4JJK - chains A and B; structure by X-ray diffraction, 3.00 A resolution.

# Chain A (and B)
Name: Formate--tetrahydrofolate ligase
From: Moorella thermoacetica
Notes: EC 6.3.4.3; chain B of this document is another copy of the same molecule, construct and numbering; everything in this record applies to it too
UniProtKB: Q2RM91 (FTHS_MOOTA); residues 1-559 here = UniProt positions 1-559
Chain sequence (559 residues; each row starts with the number of its first residue):
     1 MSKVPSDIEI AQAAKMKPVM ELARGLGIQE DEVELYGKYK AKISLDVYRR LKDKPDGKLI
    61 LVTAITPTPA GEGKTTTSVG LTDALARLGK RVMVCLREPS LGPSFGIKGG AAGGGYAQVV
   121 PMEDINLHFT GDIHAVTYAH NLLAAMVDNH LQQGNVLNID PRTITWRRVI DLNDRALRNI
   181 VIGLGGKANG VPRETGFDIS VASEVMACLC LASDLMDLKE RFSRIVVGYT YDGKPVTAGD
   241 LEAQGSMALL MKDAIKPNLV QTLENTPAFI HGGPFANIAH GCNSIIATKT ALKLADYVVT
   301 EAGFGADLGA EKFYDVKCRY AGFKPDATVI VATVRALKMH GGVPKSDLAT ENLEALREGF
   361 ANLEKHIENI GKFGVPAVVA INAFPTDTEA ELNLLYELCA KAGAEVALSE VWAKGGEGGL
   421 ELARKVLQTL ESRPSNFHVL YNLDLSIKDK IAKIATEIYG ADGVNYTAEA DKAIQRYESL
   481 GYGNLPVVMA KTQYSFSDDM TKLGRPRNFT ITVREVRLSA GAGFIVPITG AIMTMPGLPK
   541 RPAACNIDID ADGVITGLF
Not modelled in the structure: 1-2 (chain B: 1-4)
Curated features (UniProtKB/Swiss-Prot):
  - binding site (ATP): Thr68 to Thr75
Small-molecule neighbours:
  - folic acid (FOL): Asn382, Ala383, Phe384, Pro385, Asp387, Glu389, Leu392, Asn393, Tyr396, Leu408, Glu410, Trp412
  - TOE (2-[2-(2-methoxy-ethoxy)-ethoxy]-ethoxyl), molecule 1: Arg162, Thr163, Ile164, Asn179, Gly185, Gly186, Glu194
  - TOE, molecule 2: Arg224, Leu480, Gly481, Tyr482
What the authors report for this chain:
  - binding site for folic acid: Phe384, Pro385, Tyr396, Leu408, Trp412
  - binding site for sulfate ion: Lys74, Arg97, Phe304
  - catalytic residues: Arg97, Ala276 (proposed by the authors, not directly observed)

# Interface between chain A and chain B
Contacting residue pairs (133; chain A residue first):
  Glu30(A) - Lys38(B)  salt bridge
  Leu35(A) - Leu35(B)
  Leu35(A) - Tyr36(B)
  Leu35(A) - Gly37(B)  hydrogen bond (backbone-backbone)
  Tyr36(A) - Leu35(B)
  Gly37(A) - Glu34(B)
  Gly37(A) - Leu35(B)  hydrogen bond (backbone-backbone)
  Leu101(A) - Tyr138(B)  hydrophobic
  Leu101(A) - Leu250(B)  hydrophobic
  Phe105(A) - Leu142(B)  hydrophobic
  Phe105(A) - Ser246(B)
  Phe105(A) - Leu250(B)  hydrophobic
  Leu127(A) - Leu249(B)  hydrophobic
  His128(A) - Ala135(B)
  His128(A) - Leu250(B)  hydrogen bond (side chain-backbone)
  His134(A) - His134(B)
  His134(A) - Tyr138(B)
  Ala135(A) - His128(B)
  Thr137(A) - Tyr138(B)  hydrogen bond
  Tyr138(A) - His134(B)
  Tyr138(A) - Thr137(B)  hydrogen bond
  Tyr138(A) - Ile170(B)
  Tyr138(A) - Asp171(B)  hydrogen bond (side chain-backbone)
  Tyr138(A) - Leu172(B)  hydrophobic
  Asn141(A) - Ile170(B)
  Asn141(A) - Leu172(B)
  Leu142(A) - Leu172(B)
  Ala145(A) - Asp174(B)
  Ala145(A) - Leu538(B)
  Met146(A) - Ala544(B)  hydrophobic
  Asp148(A) - Ala176(B)
  Asn149(A) - Arg175(B)  hydrogen bond
  Asn149(A) - Leu538(B)
  Asn149(A) - Pro539(B)  hydrogen bond (side chain-backbone)
  Gln152(A) - Arg175(B)
  Gln153(A) - Arg175(B)
  Gln153(A) - Leu538(B)
  Gln153(A) - Pro539(B)
  Gln153(A) - Lys540(B)
  Arg168(A) - Asp174(B)  salt bridge
  Arg168(A) - Leu177(B)
  Ile170(A) - Asn141(B)
  Asp171(A) - Tyr138(B)  hydrogen bond (backbone-side chain)
  Leu172(A) - Asn141(B)
  Leu172(A) - Leu142(B)
  Asp174(A) - Ala145(B)
  Asp174(A) - Arg168(B)  salt bridge
  Arg175(A) - Asn149(B)  hydrogen bond
  Arg175(A) - Gln152(B)
  Arg175(A) - Gln153(B)
  Arg175(A) - Ala188(B)
  Arg175(A) - Asn189(B)
  Arg175(A) - Gly190(B)
  Ala176(A) - Asp148(B)
  Ala176(A) - Ile182(B)
  Ala176(A) - Gly183(B)  hydrogen bond (backbone-backbone)
  Ala176(A) - Asn189(B)
  Leu177(A) - Arg168(B)
  Leu177(A) - Ile182(B)  hydrophobic
  Arg178(A) - Ala188(B)
  Arg178(A) - Asn189(B)  hydrogen bond
  Asn179(A) - Gly183(B)
  Asn179(A) - Leu184(B)  hydrogen bond (backbone-backbone)
  Asn179(A) - Gly185(B)
  Asn179(A) - Asn189(B)  hydrogen bond
  Ile180(A) - Val181(B)
  Ile180(A) - Ile182(B)  hydrophobic
  Val181(A) - Ile180(B)
  Val181(A) - Val181(B)  hydrogen bond (backbone-backbone)
  Val181(A) - Leu184(B)  hydrophobic
  Ile182(A) - Ala176(B)
  Ile182(A) - Leu177(B)  hydrophobic
  Ile182(A) - Ile180(B)  hydrophobic
  Gly183(A) - Ala176(B)  hydrogen bond (backbone-backbone)
  Gly183(A) - Asn179(B)
  Leu184(A) - Asn179(B)  hydrogen bond (backbone-backbone)
  Leu184(A) - Val181(B)  hydrophobic
  Gly185(A) - Asn179(B)
  Ala188(A) - Arg175(B)
  Ala188(A) - Arg178(B)  hydrogen bond (backbone-side chain)
  Asn189(A) - Arg175(B)
  Asn189(A) - Ala176(B)
  Asn189(A) - Arg178(B)  hydrogen bond
  Asn189(A) - Asn179(B)  hydrogen bond
  Gly190(A) - Arg175(B)
  Phe197(A) - Phe197(B)  hydrophobic
  Ser200(A) - Tyr138(B)
  Leu215(A) - Ile549(B)  hydrophobic
  Met216(A) - Ile549(B)
  Met216(A) - Asp550(B)
  Met216(A) - Ala551(B)  hydrogen bond (side chain-backbone)
  Lys219(A) - Asp548(B)  salt bridge
  Lys219(A) - Ile549(B)  hydrogen bond (side chain-backbone)
  Leu241(A) - Cys545(B)
  Glu242(A) - Ala544(B)
  Glu242(A) - Cys545(B)
  Gly245(A) - Ile547(B)
  Gly245(A) - Asp548(B)
  Ser246(A) - Phe105(B)
  Ser246(A) - Ala544(B)  hydrogen bond (side chain-backbone)
  Ser246(A) - Ile547(B)
  Ala248(A) - Ile549(B)  hydrophobic
  Leu249(A) - Ile547(B)  hydrophobic
  Leu249(A) - Ile549(B)
  Leu249(A) - Ile555(B)  hydrophobic
  Leu249(A) - Leu558(B)  hydrophobic
  Leu250(A) - Leu101(B)  hydrophobic
  Leu250(A) - Phe105(B)  hydrophobic
  Leu250(A) - His128(B)  hydrogen bond (backbone-side chain)
  Lys252(A) - Glu123(B)  salt bridge
  Lys252(A) - Asp124(B)  salt bridge
  Leu538(A) - Asn149(B)
  Leu538(A) - Gln153(B)
  Pro539(A) - Asn149(B)  hydrogen bond (backbone-side chain)
  Pro539(A) - Gln153(B)
  Lys540(A) - Gln153(B)
  Ala544(A) - Met146(B)  hydrophobic
  Ala544(A) - Glu242(B)
  Ala544(A) - Ser246(B)  hydrogen bond (backbone-side chain)
  Cys545(A) - Glu242(B)
  Ile547(A) - Gly245(B)
  Ile547(A) - Ser246(B)
  Ile547(A) - Leu249(B)  hydrophobic
  Asp548(A) - Lys219(B)  salt bridge
  Asp548(A) - Gly245(B)
  Ile549(A) - Leu215(B)  hydrophobic
  Ile549(A) - Met216(B)
  Ile549(A) - Lys219(B)  hydrogen bond (backbone-side chain)
  Ile549(A) - Ala248(B)  hydrophobic
  Asp550(A) - Met216(B)
  Ala551(A) - Met216(B)  hydrogen bond (backbone-side chain)
  Ile555(A) - Leu249(B)  hydrophobic
  Leu558(A) - Leu249(B)  hydrophobic
Interface residues without a listed pair, chain A (66 interface residues in all): Lys38, Pro542
Interface residues without a listed pair, chain B (68 interface residues in all): Leu127, Ser200, Leu241, Lys252, Pro542

# Overview
The interface between chain A and chain B involves 66 residues on one side and 68 on the other; the contacts
include 28 hydrogen bonds and 7 salt bridges. Among the polar pairs are Glu30(A)-Lys38(B), Arg168(A)-Asp174(B)
and Lys219(A)-Asp548(B). The paper reports catalytic residues Arg97(A) and Ala276(A); a binding site for folic
acid at Phe384(A), Pro385(A) and Tyr396(A) among others.
Chain A and chain B are both Formate--tetrahydrofolate ligase (Moorella thermoacetica); the structure, Crystal
Structure of N10-Formyltetrahydrofolate Synthetase with Folate, was determined by X-ray diffraction (same
publication as 4JIM, 4JJZ and 4JKI).
